1EVL - chains A and B; structure by X-ray diffraction, 1.55 A resolution.

== Chain A (and B) ==
Protein: Threonyl-tRNA synthetase
Organism: Escherichia coli
Notes: EC 6.1.1.3; fragment: catalytic and anticodon binding domains (residues 242-642); chain B of this document is another copy of the same molecule, construct and numbering; everything in this record applies to it too
UniProtKB: P0A8M3 (SYT_ECOLI); residue numbers follow UniProt; this construct covers 242-642
Sequence (401 residues; numbered 242 to 642; the number before each row is that of its first residue):
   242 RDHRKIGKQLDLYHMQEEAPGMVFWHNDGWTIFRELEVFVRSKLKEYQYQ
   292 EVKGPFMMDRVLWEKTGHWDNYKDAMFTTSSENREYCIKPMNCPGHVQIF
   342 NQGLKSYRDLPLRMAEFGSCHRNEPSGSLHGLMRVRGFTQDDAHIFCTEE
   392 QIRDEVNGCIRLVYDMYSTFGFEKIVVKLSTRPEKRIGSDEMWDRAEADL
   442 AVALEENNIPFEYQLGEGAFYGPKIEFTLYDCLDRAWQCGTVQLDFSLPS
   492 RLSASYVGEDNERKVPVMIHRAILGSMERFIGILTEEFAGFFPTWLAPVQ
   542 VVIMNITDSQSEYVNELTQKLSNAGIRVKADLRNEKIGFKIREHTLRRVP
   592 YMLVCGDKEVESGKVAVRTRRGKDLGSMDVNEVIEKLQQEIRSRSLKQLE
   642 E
Ion coordination: Zn2+: Cys334, His385, His511 (together with 5'-O-(N-(L-threonyl)-sulfamoyl)adenosine)
Ligand contacts: 5'-O-(N-(L-threonyl)-sulfamoyl)adenosine (TSB): Met332, Cys334, Arg363, Glu365, Met374, Arg375, Val376, Phe379, Gln381, Asp383, Ala384, His385, Tyr462, Lys465, Gln479, Cys480, Thr482, Gln484, His511, Arg512, Ala513, Gly516, Ser517, Arg520
Curated features (UniProtKB/Swiss-Prot):
  - binding site (mRNA): Lys246 to Lys249, Asn342 to Arg349, Ile547 to Asp549, Asn575 to Thr586, Val595 to Glu600, Arg609, Asp615
  - binding site (tRNA(Thr)): His309, Arg325, Tyr348, Arg349
  - binding site (tRNA): Tyr313 to Met317, Arg363, Arg375, Tyr462, Gln484, Ile547 to Asp549, Asn575 to Arg583, Arg589, Val595 to Glu600, Arg609
  - binding site (Zn(2+)): Cys334, His385, His511
  - binding site (AMP): Arg363 to Glu365, Val376, Phe379, Gln381, Gln479, Cys480, Ser517, Arg520
  - modified residue: Lys286 (N6-acetyllysine)
  - mutagenesis: Pro296 (P296S: Confers resistance to borrelidin (BN); KM for L-Thr is unchanged, KM for ATP increases to 187 uM, KI for BN increases to 4.5 nM), Thr307 (T307A: KI for BN increases 10-fold, no change in aminoacylation activity), His309 (H309A: 10-fold increase in KM for Thr for activation, 240-fold decrease in aminoacyl transfer. Cells have a long lag phase and reach stationary phase at a lower cell density ...), Cys334 (C334S: Does not complement a deletion strain), His337 (H337A: KI for BN increases 12-fold, no change in aminoacylation activity, supports growth in the presence of BN), Arg363 (R363A: 700-fold decrease in kcat for Thr activation, 1000-fold decrease in kcat of aminoacylation, no change in KM), Gln381 (Q381A: 100-fold increase in KM for Thr for activation), His385 (H385A/N: Does not complement a deletion strain), Lys465 (K465A: 35-fold decrease in kcat for Thr activation, 570-fold decrease in kcat of aminoacylation, no change in KM), Gln479 (Q479A: Wild-type Thr activation and aminoacylation), Leu489 (L489M: Confers resistance to borrelidin (BN); KM for L-thr is unchanged, KM for ATP increases to 163 uM, KI for BN increases to 7.8 nM, supports growth in the presence of BN ...), His511 (H511A/N: Does not complement a deletion strain, has dominant lethal effect in presence of wild-type gene, probably due to repression of the wild-type gene), 1 further mutagenesis entry in UniProt

== Interface between chain A and chain B ==
Contacting residue pairs - 90 pairs, chain A then chain B:
  His255(A) with Gln339(B); Gln343(B)
  Gln257(A) with Gln339(B), hydrogen bond
  Glu258(A) with Arg325(B), salt bridge
  Glu259(A) with Met299(B); Asp300(B), hydrogen bond (backbone-backbone); Tyr327(B)
  Ala260(A) with Met298(B)
  Pro261(A) with Arg325(B); Tyr327(B)
  Met263(A) with Pro296(B), hydrophobic; Phe297(B); Met298(B)
  Val264(A) with Lys294(B); Pro296(B)
  Phe265(A) with Lys294(B); Pro296(B); Met299(B), hydrophobic; Gln339(B)
  Trp266(A) with Val293(B); Lys294(B), hydrogen bond (backbone-backbone); Ile340(B)
  His267(A) with Ile340(B)
  Asn268(A) with Gln291(B); Glu292(B); Val293(B)
  Trp271(A) with Glu292(B), hydrogen bond; Val293(B); Lys294(B)
  Arg275(A) with Arg282(B); Glu292(B), salt bridge
  Arg282(A) with Arg275(B)
  Lys286(A) with Ser563(B), hydrogen bond (side chain-backbone)
  Gln291(A) with Asn268(B)
  Glu292(A) with Asn268(B), hydrogen bond (backbone-side chain); Trp271(B), hydrogen bond; Arg275(B), salt bridge
  Val293(A) with Trp266(B); Asn268(B); Trp271(B)
  Lys294(A) with Val264(B); Phe265(B); Trp266(B), hydrogen bond (backbone-backbone); Trp271(B)
  Pro296(A) with Met263(B), hydrophobic; Val264(B); Phe265(B)
  Phe297(A) with Phe297(B), hydrophobic; Ser360(B); His362(B)
  Met298(A) with Ala260(B); Met263(B), hydrophobic; Phe318(B), hydrophobic
  Met299(A) with Glu259(B); Phe265(B), hydrophobic
  Asp300(A) with Glu259(B), hydrogen bond (backbone-backbone)
  Phe318(A) with Thr320(B); Ser321(B); Ser322(B)
  Thr319(A) with Thr319(B); Thr320(B), hydrogen bond (backbone-side chain)
  Thr320(A) with Phe318(B); Thr319(B), hydrogen bond (side chain-backbone)
  Ser321(A) with Phe318(B)
  Ser322(A) with Phe318(B); Asn364(B), hydrogen bond; Arg377(B), hydrogen bond
  Glu323(A) with Glu365(B); Pro366(B); Ser367(B), hydrogen bond; Arg377(B), salt bridge
  Arg325(A) with Glu258(B), salt bridge
  Tyr327(A) with Glu259(B); Pro261(B)
  Ile329(A) with Ile329(B), hydrophobic
  Gly336(A) with Phe265(B)
  Gln339(A) with His255(B); Gln257(B), hydrogen bond; Phe265(B)
  Ile340(A) with Phe265(B), hydrophobic; Trp266(B)
  Gln343(A) with His255(B); His267(B)
  His362(A) with Phe297(B)
  Asn364(A) with Ser322(B), hydrogen bond
  Pro366(A) with Glu323(B)
  Ser367(A) with Glu323(B), hydrogen bond
  Arg377(A) with Ser322(B), hydrogen bond; Glu323(B), salt bridge
  Ser563(A) with Lys286(B), hydrogen bond (backbone-side chain)
Interface residues without a listed pair, chain A (47 interface residues in all): Gly295, Leu303, Glu365
Interface residues without a listed pair, chain B (47 interface residues in all): Gly295, Gly336

== In short ==
The chain A/chain B interface involves 47 residues from each chain; the contacts include 19 hydrogen bonds and
6 salt bridges. Polar pairs include Glu258(A)-Arg325(B), Arg275(A)-Glu292(B) and Glu323(A)-Arg377(B). Chain A
binds 5'-O-(N-(L-threonyl)-sulfamoyl)adenosine.
Chain A and chain B are both Threonyl-tRNA synthetase (Escherichia coli); the structure, Crystal structure of
a truncated form of threonyl-tRNA synthetase with a threonyl adenylate analog, was determined by X-ray
diffraction, deposited together with 1EVK.
